7Y5B - chains A and D of the 20 polymer chains in the assembly; structure by electron microscopy, 4.40 A resolution (low resolution: residue-level contacts below are approximate; hydrogen-bond / salt-bridge calls are withheld).

[Chain A]
Name: ATP synthase subunit alpha
Source organism: Mycolicibacterium smegmatis
Notes: EC 7.1.2.2
UniProtKB: A0R202 (ATPA_MYCS2); residues 1-548 here = UniProt positions 1-548
Chain sequence (548 residues; each row starts with the number of its first residue):
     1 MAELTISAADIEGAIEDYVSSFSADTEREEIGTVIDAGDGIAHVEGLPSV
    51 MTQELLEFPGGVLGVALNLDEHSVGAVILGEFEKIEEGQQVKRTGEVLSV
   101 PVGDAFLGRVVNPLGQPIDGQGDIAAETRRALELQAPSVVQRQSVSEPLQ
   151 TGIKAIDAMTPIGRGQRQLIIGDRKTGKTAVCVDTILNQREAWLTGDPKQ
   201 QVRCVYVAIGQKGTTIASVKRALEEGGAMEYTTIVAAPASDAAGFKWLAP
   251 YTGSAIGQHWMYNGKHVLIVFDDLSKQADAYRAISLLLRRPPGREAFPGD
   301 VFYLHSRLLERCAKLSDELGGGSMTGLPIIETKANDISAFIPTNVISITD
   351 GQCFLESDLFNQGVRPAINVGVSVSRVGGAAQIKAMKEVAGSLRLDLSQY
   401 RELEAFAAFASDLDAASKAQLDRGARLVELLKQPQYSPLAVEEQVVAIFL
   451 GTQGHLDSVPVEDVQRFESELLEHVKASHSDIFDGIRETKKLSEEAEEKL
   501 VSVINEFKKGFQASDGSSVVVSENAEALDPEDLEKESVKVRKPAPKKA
Not modelled in the structure: 1-4, 521-548
Swiss-Prot annotation at these positions:
  - binding site (ATP): Gly172 to Thr179
  - site: Ser373 (Required for activity)

[Chain D]
Name: ATP synthase subunit beta
Source organism: Mycolicibacterium smegmatis
Notes: EC 7.1.2.2
UniProtKB: A0R200 (ATPB_MYCS2); numbering as in UniProt (aligned over 2-475)
Chain sequence (481 residues; each row starts with the number of its first residue; numbers below 1 keep their minus sign (Met-5 is residue -5)):
    -5 MHHHHHHTATAEKTAGRVVRITGPVVDVEFPRGSVPELFNALHAEITFGA
    45 LAKTLTLEVAQHLGDSLVRCISMQPTDGLVRGVEVTDTGASISVPVGDGV
    95 KGHVFNALGDCLDDPGYGKDFEHWSIHRKPPAFSDLEPRTEMLETGLKVV
   145 DLLTPYVRGGKIALFGGAGVGKTVLIQEMINRIARNFGGTSVFAGVGERT
   195 REGNDLWVELADANVLKDTALVFGQMDEPPGTRMRVALSALTMAEFFRDE
   245 QGQDVLLFIDNIFRFTQAGSEVSTLLGRMPSAVGYQPTLADEMGELQERI
   295 TSTRGRSITSMQAVYVPADDYTDPAPATTFAHLDATTELSRAVFSKGIFP
   345 AVDPLASSSTILDPAIVGDEHYRVAQEVIRILQRYKDLQDIIAILGIDEL
   395 SEEDKQLVNRARRIERFLSQNMMAAEQFTGQPGSTVPLKETIEAFDKLTK
   445 GEFDHLPEQAFFLIGGLDDLAKKAESLGAKL
Not modelled in the structure: -5 to 7, 472-475
Construct notes: initiating methionine (-5); expression tag (-4 to 1)

[Chain A / chain D interface]
Contacting residue pairs (39):
  Leu47(A) - Arg75(D)
  Pro48(A) - Arg75(D)
  Ser49(A) - Val74(D)
  Val50(A) - Leu73(D)
  Met51(A) - Phe42(D)
  Met51(A) - Gly72(D)
  Met51(A) - Leu73(D)
  Thr52(A) - Asp71(D)
  Thr52(A) - Leu73(D)
  Asn68(A) - Ile15(D)
  Asn68(A) - Thr16(D)
  Leu69(A) - Ile15(D)
  Leu69(A) - Arg75(D)
  Asp70(A) - Val13(D)
  Asp70(A) - Arg75(D)
  Glu71(A) - Arg14(D)
  Glu71(A) - Arg75(D)
  Val74(A) - Arg75(D)
  Glu96(A) - Phe42(D)
  Glu133(A) - Leu45(D)
  Glu133(A) - Asp71(D)
  Val139(A) - Leu106(D)
  Val139(A) - Thr194(D)
  Val139(A) - Asn198(D)
  Arg142(A) - Thr194(D)
  Arg142(A) - Asn198(D)
  Arg167(A) - Arg195(D)
  Arg290(A) - Thr16(D)
  Pro292(A) - Thr268(D)
  Gly299(A) - Glu265(D)
  Gly299(A) - Thr268(D)
  Gly299(A) - Leu269(D)
  Tyr303(A) - Pro69(D)
  Tyr303(A) - Asp221(D)
  Ser306(A) - Met220(D)
  Glu310(A) - Thr194(D)
  Ser347(A) - Arg193(D)
  Asp350(A) - Arg195(D)
  Arg376(A) - Ala162(D)
Interface residues without a listed pair, chain A (39 interface residues in all): Gln53, His72, Val97, Ser138, Val140, Gln143, Pro291, Gly293, Asp300, Ser338, Phe340, Ile348, Thr349, Val377
Interface residues without a listed pair, chain D (28 interface residues in all): Asp107, Glu196, Glu222, Gly271, Ala312

[In short]
39 residues of chain A and 28 residues of chain D are in contact. From UniProt: 8 ATP-binding residues on
chain A.
Here chain A is ATP synthase subunit alpha and chain D is ATP synthase subunit beta, both from
Mycolicibacterium smegmatis. Entry 7Y5B (Cryo-EM structure of F-ATP synthase from Mycolicibacterium smegmatis
(rotational state 1)) was determined by electron microscopy (same publication as 7Y5A, 7Y5C and 7Y5D).
